Entry 1Y46 (X-ray diffraction, 2.22 A resolution); this record covers chains A and C of the 4 polymer chains in the assembly.

[Chain A (and C)]
Molecule: Hemoglobin alpha chain
Source organism: Homo sapiens
Notes: chain C of this document is another copy of the same molecule, construct and numbering; everything in this record applies to it too
UniProt: P69905 (HBA_HUMAN); numbering as in UniProt (aligned over 1-141)
Amino-acid sequence (141 residues; numbered 1 to 141; the number before each row is that of its first residue):
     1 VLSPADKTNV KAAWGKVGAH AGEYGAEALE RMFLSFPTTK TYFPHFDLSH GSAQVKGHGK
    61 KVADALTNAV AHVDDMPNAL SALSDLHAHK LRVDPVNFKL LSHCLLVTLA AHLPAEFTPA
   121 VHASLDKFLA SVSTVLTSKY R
Metal / ion sites: heme Fe near His87 (its only coordinating residue here)
Small-molecule neighbours: heme (HEM): Met32, Thr39, Tyr42, Phe43, His45, Phe46, His58, Lys61, Val62, Ala65, Leu66, Leu83, Leu86, His87, Leu91, Val93, Asn97, Phe98, Leu101, Val132, Leu136
Curated features (UniProtKB/Swiss-Prot):
  - site: Lys61 (Not glycated)
  - natural variant: Asp6 (A6D: In J-Toronto; this construct carries the variant), Ala13 (A13D: In J-Paris 1/J-Aljezur), Glu27 (A27E: In Shenyang; this construct carries the variant), Lys61 (K61N: In Zambia; deletion: In Clinic), Asp64 (A64D: In Pontoise; this construct carries the variant), Asp75 (D75A: In Lille; D75G: In Chapel Hill; D75N: In G-Pest), Ala111 (A111D: In Petah Tikva)

[How chain A and chain C interact]
Pairs across the interface - 4 pairs, chain A then chain C:
  Asp126(A) - Arg141(C)  salt bridge
  Lys127(A) - Arg141(C)  hydrogen bond (side chain-backbone)
  Arg141(A) - Asp126(C)  salt bridge
  Arg141(A) - Lys127(C)  hydrogen bond (backbone-side chain)
Other interface residues (no listed pair), chain A (5 interface residues in all): Val1, Ala130
Other interface residues (no listed pair), chain C (6 interface residues in all): Val1, Ala130, Ser138

[Overview]
Chain A and chain C form an interface of 5 and 6 residues respectively, with 2 hydrogen bonds and 2 salt
bridges. Polar contacts include Asp126(A)-Arg141(C) and Lys127(A)-Arg141(C). Bound to chain A: heme.
Chain A and chain C are both Hemoglobin alpha chain (Homo sapiens); the structure, T-To-T(High) quaternary
transitions in human hemoglobin: betaW37Y deoxy low-salt (10 test sets), was determined by X-ray diffraction,
deposited together with 1XXT, 1XY0, 1XZ5, 1XZ7, 1XZU, 1XZV and 45 further entries.
